PDB entry 9BLF | electron microscopy, 3.31 A resolution | chains A and C of the 6 polymer chains in the assembly

== Chain A ==
Molecule: RNA-directed RNA polymerase nsp12
Organism: Severe acute respiratory syndrome coronavirus 2
UniProtKB: P0DTD1 (R1AB_SARS2); residues -1 to 932 here correspond to UniProt positions 4391-5324 (UniProt number = residue number + 4392)
Sequence (964 residues; each row starts with the number of its first residue; numbers below 1 keep their minus sign (Met-1 is residue -1)):
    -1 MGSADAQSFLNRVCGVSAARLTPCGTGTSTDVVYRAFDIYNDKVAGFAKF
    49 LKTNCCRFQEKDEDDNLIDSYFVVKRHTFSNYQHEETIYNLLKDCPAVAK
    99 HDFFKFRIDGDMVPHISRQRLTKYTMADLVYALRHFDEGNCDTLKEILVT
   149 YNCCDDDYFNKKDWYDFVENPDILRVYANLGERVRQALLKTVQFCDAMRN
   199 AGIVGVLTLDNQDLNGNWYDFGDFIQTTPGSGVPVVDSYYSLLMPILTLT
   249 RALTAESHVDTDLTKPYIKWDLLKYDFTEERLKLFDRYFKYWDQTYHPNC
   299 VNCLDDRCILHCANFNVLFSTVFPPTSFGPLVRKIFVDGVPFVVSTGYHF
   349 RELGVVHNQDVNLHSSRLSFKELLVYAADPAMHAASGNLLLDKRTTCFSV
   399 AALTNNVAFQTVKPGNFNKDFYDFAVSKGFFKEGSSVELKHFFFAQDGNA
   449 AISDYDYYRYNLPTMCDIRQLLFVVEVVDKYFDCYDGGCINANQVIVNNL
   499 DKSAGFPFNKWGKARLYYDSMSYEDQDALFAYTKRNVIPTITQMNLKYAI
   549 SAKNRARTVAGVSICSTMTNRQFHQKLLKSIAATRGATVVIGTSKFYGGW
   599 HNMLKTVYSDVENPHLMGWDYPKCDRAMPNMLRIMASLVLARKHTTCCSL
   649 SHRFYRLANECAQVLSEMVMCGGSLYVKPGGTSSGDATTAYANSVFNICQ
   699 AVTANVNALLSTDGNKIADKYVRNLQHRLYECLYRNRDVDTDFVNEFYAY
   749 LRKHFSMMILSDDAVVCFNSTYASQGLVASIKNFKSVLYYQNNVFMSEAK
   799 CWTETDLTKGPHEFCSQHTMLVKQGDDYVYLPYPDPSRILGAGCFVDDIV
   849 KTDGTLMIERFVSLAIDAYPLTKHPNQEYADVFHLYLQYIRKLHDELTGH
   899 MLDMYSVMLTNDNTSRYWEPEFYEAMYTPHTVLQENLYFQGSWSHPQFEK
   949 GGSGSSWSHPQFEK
Not modelled in the structure: -1 to 1, 930-962
Sequence notes: conflict Met-1 (Leu4391 in P0DTD1), Gly0 (Gln4392 in P0DTD1); expression tag (933-962)
Bound ions: Mg2+ site 1: Asp208, Asn209, Asp218 (together with Cytarabine-TRIPHOSPHATE); Zn2+ site 1: His295, Cys301, Cys306, Cys310; Zn2+ site 2: Cys487, His642, Cys645, Cys646; Mg2+ site 2: Asp618, Tyr619, Asp760 (together with Cytarabine-TRIPHOSPHATE); Mg2+ site 3: Asp761, Glu811
Small-molecule neighbours:
  - Cytarabine-TRIPHOSPHATE (HF4; 4-amino-1-{5-O-[(S)-hydroxy{[(R)-hydroxy(phosphonooxy)phosphoryl]oxy}phosphoryl]-beta-D-arabinofuranosyl}pyrimidin-2(1H)-one), molecule 1: Val31, Phe35, Lys50, Asn52, Cys53, Arg55, Val71, Lys73, Arg116, Leu119, Thr120, Lys121, Tyr122, Thr123, Asp208, Asp211, Tyr217, Asp218
  - Cytarabine-TRIPHOSPHATE (HF4), molecule 2: Lys545, Arg553, Arg555, Val557, Asp618, Tyr619, Pro620, Lys621, Cys622, Asp623, Asp760
Curated features (UniProtKB/Swiss-Prot):
  - region: Lys545 to Arg555 (Interaction with RMP Remdesivir), Thr582 to Pro620 (RdRp Palm N-ter)
  - active site: Ser759, Asp760, Asp761
  - binding site (Mn(2+)): Asn209, Asp218
  - binding site (Zn(2+)): His295, Cys301, Cys306, Cys310, Cys487, His642, Cys645, Cys646
  - site: Gln932 (Cleavage)

== Chain C ==
Molecule: Non-structural protein 7
Organism: Severe acute respiratory syndrome coronavirus 2
UniProtKB: P0DTD1 (R1AB_SARS2); residues 1-83 here correspond to UniProt positions 3860-3942 (UniProt number = residue number + 3859)
Sequence (84 residues; row label = number of the first residue in the row; numbering starts at 0):
     0 GSKMSDVKCTSVVLLSVLQQLRVESSSKLWAQCVQLHNDILLAKDTTEAF
    50 EKMVSLLSVLLSMQGAVDINKLCEEMLDNRATLQ
Not modelled in the structure: 0, 74-83
Sequence notes: expression tag (0)
Curated features (UniProtKB/Swiss-Prot):
  - site: Gln83 (Cleavage)

== Chain A / chain C interface ==
Residue-residue contacts (21; chain A residue first):
  Thr409(A) - Glu23(C)  hydrogen bond
  Thr409(A) - Trp29(C)
  Pro412(A) - Leu14(C)  hydrophobic
  Gly413(A) - Val11(C)
  Phe415(A) - Cys8(C)  hydrophobic
  Phe415(A) - Val12(C)  hydrophobic
  Tyr420(A) - Ser4(C)  hydrogen bond
  Tyr420(A) - Asp5(C)  hydrogen bond
  Tyr420(A) - Cys8(C)  hydrophobic
  Phe429(A) - Ser1(C)  hydrogen bond (backbone-side chain)
  Lys430(A) - Ser1(C)
  Leu437(A) - Ser4(C)
  Phe440(A) - Leu40(C)  hydrophobic
  Phe441(A) - His36(C)
  Phe442(A) - Asn37(C)
  Phe442(A) - Leu40(C)  hydrophobic
  Ala443(A) - Leu14(C)  hydrophobic
  Ala443(A) - Val33(C)
  Ala443(A) - Asn37(C)  hydrogen bond (backbone-side chain)
  Gln444(A) - Trp29(C)
  Phe843(A) - Val11(C)  hydrophobic
Interface residues without a listed pair, chain A (19 interface residues in all): Val410, Lys411, Phe428, Asp445, Asn552
Interface residues without a listed pair, chain C (18 interface residues in all): Lys7, Ser15, Gln18, Ala30, Leu41

== In short ==
The interface between chain A and chain C involves 19 residues on one side and 18 on the other; the contacts
include 5 hydrogen bonds. Polar pairs include Thr409(A)-Glu23(C), Tyr420(A)-Ser4(C) and Tyr420(A)-Asp5(C).
Chain A binds Cytarabine-TRIPHOSPHATE.
Chain A is RNA-directed RNA polymerase nsp12 and chain C is Non-structural protein 7, both from Severe acute
respiratory syndrome coronavirus 2; the structure, SARS-CoV-2 core polymerase complex inhibited by araCTP, was
determined by electron microscopy.
